8PK1 - chains E and F of the 10 polymer chains in the assembly; structure by electron microscopy, 3.17 A resolution.

# Chain E (and F)
Protein: CRISPR-associated endonuclease Cas1
Source organism: Streptococcus thermophilus DGCC 7710
Notes: EC 3.1.-.-; chain F of this document is another copy of the same molecule, construct and numbering; everything in this record applies to it too
Reference sequence: G3ECR2 (CAS1_STRTR); residues 1-289 here = UniProt positions 1-289
Sequence (302 residues; row label = number of the first residue in the row):
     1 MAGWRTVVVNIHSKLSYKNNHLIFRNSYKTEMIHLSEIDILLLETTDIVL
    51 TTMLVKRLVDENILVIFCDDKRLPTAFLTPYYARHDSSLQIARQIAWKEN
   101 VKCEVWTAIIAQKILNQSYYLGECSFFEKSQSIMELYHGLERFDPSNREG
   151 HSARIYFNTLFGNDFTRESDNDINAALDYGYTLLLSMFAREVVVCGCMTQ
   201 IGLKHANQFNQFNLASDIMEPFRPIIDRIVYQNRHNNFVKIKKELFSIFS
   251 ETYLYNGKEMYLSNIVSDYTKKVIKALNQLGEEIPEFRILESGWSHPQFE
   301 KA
Unresolved in the structure: 1-2, 205-208, 289-302 (chain F: 1-2, 290-302)
Differences from the reference sequence: expression tag (290-302)
Swiss-Prot annotation at these positions:
  - binding site (Mn(2+)): Glu149, His205, Glu220

# Chain E / chain F interface
Residue-residue contacts (85):
  Lys14(E) - Val49(F)
  Thr45(E) - Thr52(F)
  Thr46(E) - Thr52(F)
  Thr46(E) - Met53(F)  hydrogen bond (backbone-backbone)
  Thr46(E) - Lys56(F)
  Ile48(E) - Thr51(F)
  Ile48(E) - Thr52(F)  hydrogen bond (backbone-backbone)
  Val49(E) - Val49(F)  hydrophobic
  Val49(E) - Leu50(F)
  Val49(E) - Thr51(F)
  Leu50(E) - Leu50(F)  hydrogen bond (backbone-backbone)
  Leu50(E) - Thr52(F)
  Thr51(E) - Ile48(F)
  Thr51(E) - Val49(F)
  Thr52(E) - Leu43(F)
  Thr52(E) - Thr45(F)
  Thr52(E) - Thr46(F)
  Thr52(E) - Ile48(F)  hydrogen bond (backbone-backbone)
  Thr52(E) - Leu50(F)
  Thr52(E) - Phe67(F)
  Met53(E) - Thr46(F)  hydrogen bond (backbone-backbone)
  Met53(E) - Asp70(F)
  Val55(E) - Phe67(F)  hydrophobic
  Lys56(E) - Asp69(F)
  Lys56(E) - Asp70(F)
  Val59(E) - Thr75(F)
  Val59(E) - Ala76(F)  hydrophobic
  Ile66(E) - Tyr81(F)
  Phe67(E) - Val55(F)  hydrophobic
  Phe67(E) - Leu78(F)  hydrophobic
  Asp70(E) - Lys56(F)
  Leu73(E) - Tyr82(F)
  Pro74(E) - Tyr81(F)  hydrophobic
  Pro74(E) - Tyr82(F)  hydrogen bond (backbone-side chain)
  Thr75(E) - Val59(F)
  Thr75(E) - Pro80(F)
  Thr75(E) - Tyr81(F)  hydrogen bond (backbone-backbone)
  Ala76(E) - Val59(F)  hydrophobic
  Ala76(E) - Leu78(F)  hydrophobic
  Ala76(E) - Thr79(F)
  Ala76(E) - Tyr81(F)
  Phe77(E) - Leu78(F)
  Phe77(E) - Thr79(F)  hydrogen bond (backbone-backbone)
  Phe77(E) - Tyr81(F)
  Leu78(E) - Phe67(F)  hydrophobic
  Leu78(E) - Leu78(F)  hydrophobic
  Thr79(E) - Ala76(F)
  Thr79(E) - Phe77(F)  hydrogen bond (backbone-backbone)
  Thr79(E) - Thr79(F)  hydrogen bond
  Pro80(E) - Thr75(F)
  Pro80(E) - Ala76(F)  hydrophobic
  Tyr81(E) - Ile66(F)
  Tyr81(E) - Pro74(F)  hydrophobic
  Tyr81(E) - Thr75(F)  hydrogen bond (backbone-backbone)
  Tyr81(E) - Ala76(F)
  Tyr81(E) - Phe77(F)
  Tyr81(E) - Val193(F)
  Tyr81(E) - Gln200(F)  hydrogen bond (backbone-side chain)
  Tyr82(E) - Pro74(F)
  Tyr82(E) - Thr199(F)  hydrogen bond
  Tyr82(E) - Gln200(F)
  Tyr82(E) - Gln211(F)
  Tyr82(E) - Phe212(F)
  Ser88(E) - Gln200(F)
  Ser88(E) - Gln208(F)
  Ser88(E) - Asn213(F)
  Ile91(E) - Met198(F)  hydrophobic
  Ile91(E) - Gln200(F)
  Ile95(E) - Ile95(F)  hydrophobic
  Ile95(E) - Ile201(F)  hydrophobic
  Thr182(E) - Tyr81(F)
  Ser186(E) - Tyr81(F)  hydrogen bond
  Met198(E) - Ile95(F)  hydrophobic
  Met198(E) - Met198(F)  hydrophobic
  Gln200(E) - Ser88(F)
  Gln200(E) - Ile91(F)
  Phe209(E) - Ala92(F)
  Asn210(E) - Arg84(F)
  Gln211(E) - Phe77(F)
  Gln211(E) - Thr79(F)
  Gln211(E) - Arg84(F)
  Phe212(E) - Thr79(F)
  Phe212(E) - Pro80(F)
  Phe212(E) - Tyr81(F)  hydrophobic
  Phe212(E) - Arg84(F)
Interface residues without a listed pair, chain E (43 interface residues in all): Leu43, Asp60, Cys68, Asp69, Ser87, Leu89, Leu185
Interface residues without a listed pair, chain F (44 interface residues in all): Lys14, Cys68, Ala189, Asn207, Asn210

# Overview
Chain E and chain F form an interface of 43 and 44 residues respectively, with 14 hydrogen bonds. Among the
polar pairs are Pro74(E)-Tyr82(F), Thr79(E)-Thr79(F) and Tyr81(E)-Gln200(F). From UniProt: 3 Mn2+-binding
residues on chain E.
Chain E and chain F are both CRISPR-associated endonuclease Cas1 (Streptococcus thermophilus DGCC 7710); the
structure, Cas1-Cas2 CRISPR integrase bound to prespacer DNA, Streptococcus thermophilus DGCC 7710 CRISPR3
system, was determined by electron microscopy.
